Entry 6Z8K (electron microscopy, 3.02 A resolution); this record covers chains T and A of the 6 polymer chains in the assembly.

[Chain T]
Molecule: La Crosse virus 5' vRNA 1-10
Sequence (10 nucleotides; each row starts with the number of its first residue):
     1 AGUAGUGUGC

[Chain A]
Molecule: RNA-directed RNA polymerase L
From: La Crosse orthobunyavirus
Notes: EC 2.7.7.48, 3.1.-.-
Reference sequence: A5HC98 (L_BUNLC); residues 1-2263 here = UniProt positions 1-2263
Sequence (2285 residues; numbered -21 to 2263; the number before each row is that of its first residue; numbers below 1 keep their minus sign (Met-21 is residue -21)):
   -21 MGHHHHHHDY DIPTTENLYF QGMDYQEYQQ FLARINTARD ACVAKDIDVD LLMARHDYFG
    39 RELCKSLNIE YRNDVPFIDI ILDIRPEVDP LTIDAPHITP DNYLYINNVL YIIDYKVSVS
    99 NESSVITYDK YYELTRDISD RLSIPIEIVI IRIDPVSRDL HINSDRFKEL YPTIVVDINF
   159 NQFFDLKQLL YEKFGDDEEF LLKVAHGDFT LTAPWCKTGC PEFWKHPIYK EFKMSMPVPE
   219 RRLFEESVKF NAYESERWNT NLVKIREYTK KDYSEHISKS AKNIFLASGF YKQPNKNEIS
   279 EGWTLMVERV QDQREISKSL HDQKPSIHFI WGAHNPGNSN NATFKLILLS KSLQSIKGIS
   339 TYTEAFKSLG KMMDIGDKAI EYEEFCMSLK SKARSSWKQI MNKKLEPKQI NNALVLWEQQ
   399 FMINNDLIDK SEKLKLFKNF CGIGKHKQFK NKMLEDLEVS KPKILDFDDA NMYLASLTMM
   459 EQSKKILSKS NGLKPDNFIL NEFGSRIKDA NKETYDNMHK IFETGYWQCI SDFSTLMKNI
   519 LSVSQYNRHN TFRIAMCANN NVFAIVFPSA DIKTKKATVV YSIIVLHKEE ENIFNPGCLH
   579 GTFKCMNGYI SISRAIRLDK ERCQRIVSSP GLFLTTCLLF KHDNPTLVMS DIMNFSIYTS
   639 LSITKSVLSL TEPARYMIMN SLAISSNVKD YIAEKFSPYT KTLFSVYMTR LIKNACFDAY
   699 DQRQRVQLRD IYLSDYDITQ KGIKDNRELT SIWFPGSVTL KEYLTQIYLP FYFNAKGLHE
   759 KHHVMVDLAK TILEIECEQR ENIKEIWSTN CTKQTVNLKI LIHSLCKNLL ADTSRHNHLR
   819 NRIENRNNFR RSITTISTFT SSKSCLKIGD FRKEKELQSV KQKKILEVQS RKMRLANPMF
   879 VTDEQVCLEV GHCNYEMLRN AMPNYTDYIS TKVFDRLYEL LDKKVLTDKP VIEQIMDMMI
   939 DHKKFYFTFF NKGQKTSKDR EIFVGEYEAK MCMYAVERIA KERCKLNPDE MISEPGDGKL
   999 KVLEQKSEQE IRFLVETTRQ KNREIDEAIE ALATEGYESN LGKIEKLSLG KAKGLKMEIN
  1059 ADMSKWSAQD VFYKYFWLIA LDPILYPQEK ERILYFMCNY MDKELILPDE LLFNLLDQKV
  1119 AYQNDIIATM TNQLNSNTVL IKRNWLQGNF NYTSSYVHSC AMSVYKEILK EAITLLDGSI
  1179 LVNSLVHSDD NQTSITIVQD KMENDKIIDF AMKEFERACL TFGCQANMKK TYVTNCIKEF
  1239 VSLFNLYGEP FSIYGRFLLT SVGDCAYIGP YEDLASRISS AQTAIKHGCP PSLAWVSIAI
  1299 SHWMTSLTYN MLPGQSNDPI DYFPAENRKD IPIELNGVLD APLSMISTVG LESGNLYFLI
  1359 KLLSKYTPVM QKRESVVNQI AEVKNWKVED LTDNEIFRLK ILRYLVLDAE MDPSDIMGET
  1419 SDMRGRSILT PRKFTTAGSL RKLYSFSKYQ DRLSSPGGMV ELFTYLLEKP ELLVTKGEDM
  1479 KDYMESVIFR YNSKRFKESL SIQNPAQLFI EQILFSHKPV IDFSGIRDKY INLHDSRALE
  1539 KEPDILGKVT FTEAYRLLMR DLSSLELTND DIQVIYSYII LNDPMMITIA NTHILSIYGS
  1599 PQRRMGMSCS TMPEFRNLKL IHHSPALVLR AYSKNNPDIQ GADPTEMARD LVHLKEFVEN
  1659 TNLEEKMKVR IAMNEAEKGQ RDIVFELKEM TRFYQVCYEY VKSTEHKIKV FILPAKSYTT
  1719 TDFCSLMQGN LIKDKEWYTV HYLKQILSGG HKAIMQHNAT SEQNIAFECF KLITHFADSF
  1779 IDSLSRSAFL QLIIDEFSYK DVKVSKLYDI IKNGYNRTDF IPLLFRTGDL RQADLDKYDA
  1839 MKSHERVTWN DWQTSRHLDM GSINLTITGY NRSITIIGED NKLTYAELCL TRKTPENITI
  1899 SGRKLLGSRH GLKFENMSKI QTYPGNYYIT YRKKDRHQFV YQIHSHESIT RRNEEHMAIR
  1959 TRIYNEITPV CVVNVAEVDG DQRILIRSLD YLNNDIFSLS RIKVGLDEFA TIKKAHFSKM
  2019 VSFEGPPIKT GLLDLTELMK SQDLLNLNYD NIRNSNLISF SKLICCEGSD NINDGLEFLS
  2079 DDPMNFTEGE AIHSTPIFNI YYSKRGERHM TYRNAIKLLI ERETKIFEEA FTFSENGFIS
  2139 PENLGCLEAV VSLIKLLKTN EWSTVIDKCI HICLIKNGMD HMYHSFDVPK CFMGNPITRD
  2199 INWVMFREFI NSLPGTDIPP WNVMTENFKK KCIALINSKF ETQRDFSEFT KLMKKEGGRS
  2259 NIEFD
Unresolved in the structure: -21 to 0, 424-437, 547-554, 871-891, 1029-1038, 1531-1543, 1637-1641, 1702-1703, 1851-1860, 1920-1923, 2239-2244, 2252-2263
Differences from the reference sequence: initiating methionine (-21); expression tag (-20 to 0)
Ion coordination: Mg2+: Asp1188, Glu1237; Zn2+: Cys2064, Asp2178, His2182
Swiss-Prot annotation at these positions:
  - binding site (Mn(2+)): His34, Asp52, Asp79, Asp92, Tyr93
  - binding site (Mg(2+)): Asp1188
  - binding site (Zn(2+)): Cys2064, His2169, Asp2178, His2182
  - mutagenesis: His34 (H34A: Complete loss of nuclease activity), Asp52 (D52A: Complete loss of nuclease activity), Asp79 (D79A: Complete loss of nuclease activity), Asp92 (D92A: Complete loss of nuclease activity), Lys94 (K94A: Complete loss of nuclease activity)
From the paper describing this entry:
  - Mg2+ coordination: Asp1188, Glu1237
  - binding site for La Crosse virus 3' vRNA (1-16): Arg958, Gln1145, Tyr1696
  - binding site for La Crosse virus 5' vRNA 1-10 (chain T): Ile960, Asn1149
  - conformationally variable residues (loop rearrangement): Val1404 to Arg1424, Tyr1696, Lys1750 to Met1753, Ile1752 to Gln1761

[Interface between chain T and chain A]
Contacting residue pairs (41):
  A1(T) with Lys841(A), phosphate contact; Ser842(A), sugar contact; Phe948(A), phosphate contact; Ile960(A), base contact; Phe961(A), hydrogen bond to the sugar; Val962(A), sugar contact; Gln1145(A), base contact
  G2(T) with Lys841(A), phosphate contact; Lys968(A), phosphate contact; Gly1146(A), hydrogen bond to the sugar; Asn1147(A), sugar contact; Asn1149(A), base contact
  U3(T) with Thr836(A), hydrogen bond to the phosphate; Arg976(A), salt bridge to the phosphate; Ile990(A), sugar contact; Asn1149(A), sugar contact; Tyr1150(A), phosphate contact
  A4(T) with Lys979(A), salt bridge to the phosphate; Ile990(A), sugar contact; Glu992(A), sugar contact; Pro993(A), sugar contact; Gly994(A), hydrogen bond to the sugar; Tyr1150(A), sugar contact
  G5(T) with Pro993(A), phosphate contact; Gly994(A), hydrogen bond to the sugar
  U6(T) with Lys1284(A), hydrogen bond to the sugar; Lys1705(A), phosphate contact; Ile1706(A), hydrogen bond to the phosphate; Lys1707(A), phosphate contact
  G7(T) with Ser1277(A), sugar contact; Lys1705(A), salt bridge to the phosphate; Lys1707(A), salt bridge to the phosphate
  U8(T) with Glu1270(A), sugar contact; Ala1273(A), phosphate contact; Ser1274(A), sugar contact
  G9(T) with Ile1266(A), sugar contact; Tyr1269(A), phosphate contact; Glu1270(A), sugar contact; Arg1424(A), salt bridge to the phosphate
  C10(T) with Arg1424(A), phosphate contact; Ser1425(A), hydrogen bond to the phosphate
Also at the interface, not in a pair above, chain A (37 interface residues in all): Ser839, Tyr972, Lys997, Leu1349, Gly1423, His1704

[Overview]
The interface between chain T and chain A involves 10 residues on one side and 37 on the other, with 8
hydrogen bonds and 5 salt bridges. Among the polar pairs are A1(T)-Phe961(A), G2(T)-Gly1146(A) and
A4(T)-Gly994(A). From the paper: a binding site for La Crosse virus 3' vRNA (1-16) at Arg958(A), Gln1145(A)
and Tyr1696(A); a binding site for La Crosse virus 5' vRNA 1-10 (chain T) at Ile960(A) and Asn1149(A).
Chain T is La Crosse virus 5' vRNA 1-10 and chain A is RNA-directed RNA polymerase L (La Crosse
orthobunyavirus); the structure, La Crosse virus polymerase at elongation mimicking stage, was determined by
electron microscopy, deposited together with 6Z6B and 6Z6G.
